PDB entry 1Q51 | X-ray diffraction, 2.30 A resolution | chains B and D of the 6 polymer chains in the assembly

Chain B (and D):
Protein: menB
From: Mycobacterium tuberculosis
Notes: EC 4.1.3.36; chain D of this document is another copy of the same molecule, construct and numbering; everything in this record applies to it too
Reference sequence: O06414 (O06414_MYCTU); residues 1-314 here = UniProt positions 1-314
Sequence (314 residues; each row starts with the number of its first residue):
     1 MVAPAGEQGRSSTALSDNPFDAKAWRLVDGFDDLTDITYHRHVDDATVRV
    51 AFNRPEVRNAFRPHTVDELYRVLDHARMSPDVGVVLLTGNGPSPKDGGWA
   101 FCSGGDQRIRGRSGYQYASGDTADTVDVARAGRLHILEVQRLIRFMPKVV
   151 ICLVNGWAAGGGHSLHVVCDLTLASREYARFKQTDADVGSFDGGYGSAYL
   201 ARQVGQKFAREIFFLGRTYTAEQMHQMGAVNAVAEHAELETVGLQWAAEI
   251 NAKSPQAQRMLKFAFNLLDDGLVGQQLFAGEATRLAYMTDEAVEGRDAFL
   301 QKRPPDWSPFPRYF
Not modelled in the structure: 1-17, 108-124 (chain D: 1-17, 108-133)
Residues lining bound ligands: acetoacetyl-coenzyme A (CAA): Glu-56, Val-57, Arg-58, Ala-60, Phe-61, Lys-95, Ser-103, Gly-104, Gly-105, Asp-106, Gln-107, Ile-136, Trp-157, Ala-159, Gly-160, Gly-161, Lys-182, Thr-184, Asp-185, Val-188

Interface between chain B and chain D:
Residue-residue contacts - 67 pairs, chain B then chain D:
  Ala-46(B) / Arg-312(D)
  Arg-77(B) / Phe-314(D)
  Met-78(B) / Phe-314(D)  hydrophobic
  Pro-80(B) / Arg-312(D)  hydrogen bond (backbone-side chain)
  Asp-81(B) / Arg-312(D)  hydrogen bond (backbone-side chain)
  Val-82(B) / Arg-312(D)
  Gly-83(B) / Arg-312(D)
  Pro-147(B) / Tyr-313(D)
  Pro-147(B) / Phe-314(D)  hydrophobic
  Ala-252(B) / Trp-307(D)  hydrogen bond (backbone-side chain)
  Lys-253(B) / Trp-307(D)  hydrogen bond (backbone-side chain)
  Ser-254(B) / Glu-291(D)  hydrogen bond
  Ser-254(B) / Trp-307(D)
  Pro-255(B) / Glu-291(D)
  Pro-255(B) / Trp-307(D)
  Gln-256(B) / Thr-289(D)  hydrogen bond
  Gln-256(B) / Glu-291(D)  hydrogen bond (backbone-side chain)
  Arg-259(B) / Pro-311(D)
  Arg-259(B) / Tyr-313(D)
  Met-260(B) / Ala-282(D)  hydrophobic
  Ala-264(B) / Gln-275(D)  hydrogen bond (backbone-side chain)
  Leu-267(B) / Gln-275(D)
  Leu-268(B) / Leu-268(D)  hydrophobic
  Leu-268(B) / Gly-271(D)
  Leu-268(B) / Leu-272(D)
  Leu-268(B) / Gln-275(D)
  Gly-271(B) / Leu-268(D)
  Leu-272(B) / Leu-268(D)  hydrophobic
  Gln-275(B) / Ala-264(D)  hydrogen bond (side chain-backbone)
  Gln-275(B) / Leu-267(D)
  Gln-275(B) / Leu-268(D)
  Phe-278(B) / Phe-278(D)  hydrophobic
  Phe-278(B) / Ala-279(D)  hydrophobic
  Ala-279(B) / Phe-278(D)  hydrophobic
  Ala-282(B) / Met-260(D)  hydrophobic
  Ala-282(B) / Phe-278(D)  hydrophobic
  Ala-282(B) / Leu-285(D)
  Arg-284(B) / Tyr-313(D)
  Arg-284(B) / Phe-314(D)
  Leu-285(B) / Ala-282(D)
  Leu-285(B) / Leu-285(D)  hydrophobic
  Ala-286(B) / Gln-256(D)
  Ala-286(B) / Leu-285(D)
  Thr-289(B) / Gln-256(D)  hydrogen bond
  Glu-291(B) / Ser-254(D)  hydrogen bond
  Glu-291(B) / Pro-255(D)
  Glu-291(B) / Gln-256(D)  hydrogen bond (side chain-backbone)
  Trp-307(B) / Asn-251(D)
  Trp-307(B) / Ala-252(D)  hydrogen bond (side chain-backbone)
  Trp-307(B) / Lys-253(D)  hydrogen bond (side chain-backbone)
  Trp-307(B) / Ser-254(D)
  Trp-307(B) / Pro-255(D)
  Pro-311(B) / Arg-259(D)  hydrogen bond (backbone-side chain)
  Arg-312(B) / Ala-46(D)
  Arg-312(B) / Pro-80(D)
  Arg-312(B) / Asp-81(D)
  Arg-312(B) / Val-82(D)
  Arg-312(B) / Gly-83(D)
  Arg-312(B) / Lys-148(D)
  Arg-312(B) / Asn-251(D)  hydrogen bond
  Tyr-313(B) / Pro-147(D)
  Tyr-313(B) / Arg-259(D)
  Tyr-313(B) / Arg-284(D)
  Phe-314(B) / Arg-77(D)
  Phe-314(B) / Met-78(D)
  Phe-314(B) / Pro-147(D)  hydrophobic
  Phe-314(B) / Arg-284(D)  hydrogen bond (backbone-side chain)
Interface residues without a listed pair, chain B (39 interface residues in all): Lys-148, Asn-251, Ala-257, Met-288, Phe-310
Interface residues without a listed pair, chain D (39 interface residues in all): Ala-257, Ala-286, Met-288, Pro-305

Summary:
Chain B and chain D each contribute 39 residues to their interface; the contacts include 17 hydrogen bonds.
Polar pairs include Pro-80(B)/Arg-312(D), Asp-81(B)/Arg-312(D) and Ala-252(B)/Trp-307(D). Ligands of chain B:
acetoacetyl-coenzyme A.
Both chains are menB (Mycobacterium tuberculosis). Entry 1Q51 (Crystal Structure of Mycobacterium tuberculosis
MenB in Complex with Acetoacetyl-Coenzyme A, a Key Enzyme in Vitamin ...) was determined by X-ray diffraction
(same publication as 1Q52).
